3ZSI - chain A; structure by X-ray diffraction, 2.40 A resolution.

# Chain A
Name: Mitogen-activated protein kinase 14
From: Homo sapiens
Notes: EC 2.7.11.24
UniProt: Q16539 (MK14_HUMAN); residues 2-360 here = UniProt positions 2-360
Chain sequence (362 residues; each row starts with the number of its first residue; numbers below 1 keep their minus sign (Gly-1 is residue -1)):
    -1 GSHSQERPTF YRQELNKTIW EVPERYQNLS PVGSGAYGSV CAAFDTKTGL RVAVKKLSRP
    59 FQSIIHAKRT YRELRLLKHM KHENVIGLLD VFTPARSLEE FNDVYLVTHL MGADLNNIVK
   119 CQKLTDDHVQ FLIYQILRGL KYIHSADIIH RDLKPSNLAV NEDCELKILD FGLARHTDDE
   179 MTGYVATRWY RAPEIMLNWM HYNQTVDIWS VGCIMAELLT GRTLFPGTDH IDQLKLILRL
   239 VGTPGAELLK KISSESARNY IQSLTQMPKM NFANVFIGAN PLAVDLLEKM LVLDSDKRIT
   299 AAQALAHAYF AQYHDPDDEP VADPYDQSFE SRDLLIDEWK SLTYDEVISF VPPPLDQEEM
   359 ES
Not modelled in the structure: -1 to 5, 117-120, 172-184, 263-266, 353-360
Differences from the reference sequence: expression tag (-1 to 1)
Residues lining bound ligands: VX-745 (52P; 5-(2,6-dichlorophenyl)-2-[(2,4-difluorophenyl)sulfanyl]-6H-pyrimido[1,6-b]pyridazin-6-one): Val30, Val38, Ala51, Val52, Lys53, Leu75, Ile84, Gly85, Leu86, Leu104, Val105, Thr106, His107, Leu108, Met109, Gly110, Ala111, Asp112, Asn115, Ala157, Leu167, Asp168, Phe169, Leu171
Curated features (UniProtKB/Swiss-Prot):
  - motif: Thr180 to Tyr182 (TXY)
  - active site: Asp168 (Proton acceptor)
  - binding site (ATP): Val30 to Val38, Lys53
  - modified residue: Ser2 (N-acetylserine), Thr16 (Phosphothreonine), Lys53 (N6-acetyllysine), Lys152 (N6-acetyllysine), Thr180 (Phosphothreonine), Tyr182 (Phosphotyrosine), Thr263 (Phosphothreonine), Tyr323 (Phosphotyrosine)
  - natural variant: Ala51 (A51V: In a gastric adenocarcinoma sample), Pro322 (P322R: In a lung adenocarcinoma sample)
  - mutagenesis: Ala34 (A34V: Lowered kinase activity), Lys53 (K53R: Loss of kinase activity), Lys54 (K54R: Impairs MAP2K6/MKK6-dependent autophosphorylation), Tyr69 (Y69H: Lowered kinase activity), Asp168 (D168A: Loss of kinase activity), Thr175 (T175A: No effect on either the kinase activity or tyrosine phosphorylation), Asp176 (D176A: Emulation of the active state. Increase in activity; when associated with S-327 or L-327), Asp177 (D177A: Loss of kinase activity), Thr180 (T180E: Loss of kinase activity), Tyr182 (Y182F: Loss of kinase activity), Ala320 (A320T: Lowered kinase activity), Phe327 (F327L: Emulation of the active state. Increase in activity; when associated with A-176; F327S: Emulation of the active state. Increase in activity; when associated with A-176), 1 further mutagenesis entry in UniProt
What the authors report for this chain:
  - conformationally variable residues (loop rearrangement): Tyr35, Met109, Gly110, Phe169
  - binding site for VX-745: Ala111, Asp112, Asn115, Leu171
  - contacts within the chain: Tyr35-Phe169
  - specificity-determining residues: Gly110 (proposed by the authors, not directly observed)

# In short
Chain A binds VX-745. UniProt lists active-site residue Asp168, 10 ATP-binding residues and 13 mutagenesis
sites. The paper reports a binding site for VX-745 at Ala111, Asp112 and Asn115 among others; the specificity
determinant Gly110.
Chain A is Mitogen-activated protein kinase 14 (Homo sapiens); the structure, X-ray structure of p38alpha
bound to VX-745, was determined by X-ray diffraction, deposited together with 3ZS5, 3ZSG and 3ZSH.
